PDB entry 2O1H | X-ray diffraction, 1.67 A resolution | chain A

Chain A:
Protein: ABO glycosyltransferase
Source organism: Homo sapiens
Reference sequence: Q70V27 (Q70V27_HUMAN); residues 64-354 here correspond to UniProt positions 54-344 (UniProt number = residue number - 10)
Chain sequence (297 residues; row label = number of the first residue in the row):
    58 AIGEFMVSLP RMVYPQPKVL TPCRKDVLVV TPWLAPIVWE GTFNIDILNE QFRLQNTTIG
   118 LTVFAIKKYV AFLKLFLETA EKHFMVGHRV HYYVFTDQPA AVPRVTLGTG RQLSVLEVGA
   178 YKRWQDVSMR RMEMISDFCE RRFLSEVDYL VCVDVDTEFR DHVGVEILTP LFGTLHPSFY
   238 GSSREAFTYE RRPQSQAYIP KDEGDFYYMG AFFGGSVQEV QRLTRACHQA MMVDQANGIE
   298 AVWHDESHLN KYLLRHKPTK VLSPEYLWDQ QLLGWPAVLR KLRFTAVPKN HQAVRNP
Unresolved in the structure: 58-61, 177-198, 346-354
Construct notes: cloning artifact (58-63); engineered mutation T214 (Met204 in Q70V27)
Bound ions: Hg2+ site 1: C80, G98; Hg2+ site 2: T119, C209; Mn2+: D211, D213 (together with UDP); Hg2+ site 3: C284, H305; Hg2+ site 4 near M288 (its only coordinating residue here)
Small-molecule neighbours: UDP (uridine-5'-diphosphate): F121, A122, I123, K124, Y126, D211, V212, D213

Overview:
Bound to chain A: UDP. C80 and G98 coordinate Hg2+ site 1. T119 and C209 form the Hg2+ site 2.
Chain A is ABO glycosyltransferase (Homo sapiens); the structure, Naturally occurring mutation of Humna ABO(H)
Galactosyltransferase in complex with UDP: GTB/M214T_UDP, was determined by X-ray diffraction, deposited
together with 2O1F and 2O1G.
